PDB entry 2CJ5 | X-ray diffraction, 1.84 A resolution | chain A

[Chain A]
Name: Invertase inhibitor
Source organism: Nicotiana tabacum
UniProt: O49908 (O49908_TOBAC); residues 4-150 here correspond to UniProt positions 20-166 (UniProt number = residue number + 16)
Sequence (150 residues; row label = number of the first residue in the row):
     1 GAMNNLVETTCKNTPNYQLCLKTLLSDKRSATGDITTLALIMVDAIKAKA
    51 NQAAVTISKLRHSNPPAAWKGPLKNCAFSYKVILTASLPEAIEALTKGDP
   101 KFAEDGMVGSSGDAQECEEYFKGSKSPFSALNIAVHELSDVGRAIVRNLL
Unresolved in the structure: 1-3
Disulfide bonds: Cys11-Cys20, Cys76-Cys117

[Overview]
Chain A is Invertase inhibitor (Nicotiana tabacum); the structure, Crystal Structure of a Cell Wall Invertase
Inhibitor from Tobacco (pH 5.0), was determined by X-ray diffraction together with 2CJ7, 2CJ8, 2CJ4 and 2CJ6
from the same study.
